Entry 6GJ4 (X-ray diffraction, 2.40 A resolution); this record covers chains A and E of the 6 polymer chains in the assembly.

Chain A:
Name: Tubulin alpha-1B chain
From: Bos taurus
Reference sequence: P81947 (TBA1B_BOVIN); residue numbers follow UniProt; this construct covers 1-451
Chain sequence (451 residues; each row starts with the number of its first residue):
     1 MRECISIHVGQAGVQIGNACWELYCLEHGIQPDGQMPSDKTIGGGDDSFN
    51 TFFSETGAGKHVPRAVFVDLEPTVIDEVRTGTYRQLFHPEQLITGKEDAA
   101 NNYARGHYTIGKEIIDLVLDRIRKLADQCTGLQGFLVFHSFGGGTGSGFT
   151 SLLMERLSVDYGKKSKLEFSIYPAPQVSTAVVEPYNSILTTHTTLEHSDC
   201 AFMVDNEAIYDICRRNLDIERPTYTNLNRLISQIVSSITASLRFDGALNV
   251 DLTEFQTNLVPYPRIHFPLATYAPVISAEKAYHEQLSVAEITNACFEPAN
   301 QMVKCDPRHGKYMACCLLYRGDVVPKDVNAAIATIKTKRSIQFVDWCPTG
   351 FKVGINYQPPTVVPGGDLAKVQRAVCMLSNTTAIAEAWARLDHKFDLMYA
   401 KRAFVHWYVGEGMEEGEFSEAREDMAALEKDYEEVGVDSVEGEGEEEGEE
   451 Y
Not modelled in the structure: 282-283, 438-451
Bound ions: Ca2+: Asp39, Thr41, Gly44, Glu55
Residues lining bound ligands:
  - EZW (5-(quinolin-5-yl)naphtho[2,3-b]pyrrolo[1,2-d][1,4]oxazepin-4-yl acetate): Asn101, Thr179, Ala180, Val181
  - GTP: Gly10, Gln11, Ala12, Gln15, Ile16, Asp69, Glu71, Asp98, Ala99, Ala100, Asn101, Ser140, Gly142, Gly143, Gly144, Thr145, Gly146, Ile171, Pro173, Val177, Ser178, Thr179, Glu183, Asn206, Tyr224, Leu227, Asn228, Ile231
From the paper describing this entry:
  - binding site for EZW: Val181 (from molecular simulation)

Chain E:
Name: Stathmin-4
From: Rattus norvegicus
Reference sequence: P63043 (STMN4_RAT); residues 5-145 here correspond to UniProt positions 49-189 (UniProt number = residue number + 44)
Chain sequence (143 residues; numbered 3 to 145; the number before each row is that of its first residue):
     3 MADMEVIELNKCTSGQSFEVILKPPSFDGVPEFNASLPRRRDPSLEEIQK
    53 KLEAAEERRKYQEAELLKHLAEKREHEREVIQKAIEENNNFIKMAKEKLA
   103 QKMESNKENREAHLAAMLERLQEKDKHAEEVRKNKELKEEASR
Not modelled in the structure: 3-5, 29-43, 141-145
Sequence notes: initiating methionine (3); expression tag (4)
Swiss-Prot annotation at these positions:
  - modified residue: Ser46 (Phosphoserine)

How chain A and chain E interact:
Residue-residue contacts - 53 pairs, chain A then chain E:
  His107(A) - Leu54(E)
  Tyr108(A) - Ala57(E)  hydrophobic
  Thr109(A) - Arg61(E)  hydrogen bond
  Lys112(A) - Glu58(E)  salt bridge
  Glu155(A) - Ile50(E)
  Arg156(A) - Leu47(E)
  Arg156(A) - Gln51(E)
  Val159(A) - Pro45(E)
  Asp245(A) - Ser16(E)
  Ala247(A) - Asn12(E)
  Ala247(A) - Ser19(E)
  Leu248(A) - Ser19(E)
  Pro325(A) - Gln18(E)
  Pro325(A) - Phe20(E)  hydrophobic
  Asn329(A) - Val8(E)
  Asn329(A) - Phe20(E)
  Asn329(A) - Val22(E)
  Ile332(A) - Val22(E)  hydrophobic
  Lys336(A) - Leu24(E)
  Asp345(A) - Pro27(E)
  Asp345(A) - Ser28(E)  hydrogen bond (backbone-backbone)
  Trp346(A) - Pro27(E)
  Cys347(A) - Pro27(E)
  Pro348(A) - Lys25(E)
  Pro348(A) - Pro27(E)
  Thr349(A) - Ile23(E)
  Thr349(A) - Leu24(E)  hydrogen bond (backbone-backbone)
  Thr349(A) - Lys25(E)  hydrogen bond (backbone-backbone)
  Gly350(A) - Val22(E)
  Phe351(A) - Glu21(E)
  Phe351(A) - Val22(E)  hydrogen bond (backbone-backbone)
  Phe351(A) - Leu24(E)  hydrophobic
  Lys352(A) - Phe20(E)
  Lys352(A) - Glu21(E)  salt bridge
  Val353(A) - Ser19(E)
  Val353(A) - Phe20(E)  hydrogen bond (backbone-backbone)
  Gly354(A) - Gln18(E)
  Gly354(A) - Ser19(E)
  Ile355(A) - Gly17(E)
  Ile355(A) - Gln18(E)  hydrogen bond (backbone-backbone)
  Asn356(A) - Ser16(E)
  Tyr357(A) - Thr15(E)
  Tyr357(A) - Ser16(E)  hydrogen bond (backbone-backbone)
  Tyr357(A) - Gly17(E)
  Tyr357(A) - Gln18(E)  hydrogen bond
  Val409(A) - Gln64(E)
  Gly410(A) - Arg61(E)
  Gly410(A) - Gln64(E)
  Glu411(A) - Arg61(E)  hydrogen bond (backbone-side chain)
  Gly412(A) - Ala57(E)
  Gly412(A) - Arg60(E)  hydrogen bond (backbone-side chain)
  Gly412(A) - Arg61(E)
  Glu414(A) - Arg60(E)  salt bridge
Also at the interface, not in a pair above, chain A (36 interface residues in all): Leu152, His197, Gly246, Val328
Also at the interface, not in a pair above, chain E (30 interface residues in all): Leu11, Cys14, Pro26, Ser46, Lys53

Overview:
The interface between chain A and chain E involves 36 residues on one side and 30 on the other, with 11
hydrogen bonds and 3 salt bridges. Polar contacts include Lys112(A)-Glu58(E), Lys352(A)-Glu21(E) and
Glu414(A)-Arg60(E). Ligands of chain A: GTP and compound EZW. The paper reports a binding site for EZW at
Val181(A).
Chain A is Tubulin alpha-1B chain (Bos taurus) and chain E is Stathmin-4 (Rattus norvegicus); the structure,
Tubulin-6j complex, was determined by X-ray diffraction.
